7VY3 - chains L and H of the 25 polymer chains in the assembly; structure by electron microscopy, 2.63 A resolution.

== Chain L ==
Molecule: Photosynthetic reaction center L subunit
Source organism: Rhodobacter sphaeroides f. sp. denitrificans
Reference sequence: A0A7Z6QV46 (A0A7Z6QV46_CERSP); residues 1-281 here correspond to UniProt positions 2-282 (UniProt number = residue number + 1)
Sequence (281 residues; numbered 1 to 281; the number before each row is that of its first residue):
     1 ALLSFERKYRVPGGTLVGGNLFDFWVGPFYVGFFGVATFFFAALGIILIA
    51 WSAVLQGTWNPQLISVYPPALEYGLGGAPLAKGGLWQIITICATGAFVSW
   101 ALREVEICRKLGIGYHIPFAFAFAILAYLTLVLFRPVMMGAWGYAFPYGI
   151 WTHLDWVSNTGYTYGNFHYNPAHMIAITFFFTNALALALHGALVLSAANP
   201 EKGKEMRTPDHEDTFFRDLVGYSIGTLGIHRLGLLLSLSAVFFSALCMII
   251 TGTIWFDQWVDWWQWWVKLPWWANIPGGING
Ion coordination: Fe ion: H190, H230 (shared with 3 residues of chain M)
Ligand contacts:
  - bacteriochlorophyll a (BCL), molecule 1: L21, F22, F33, V36
  - bacteriochlorophyll a (BCL), molecule 2: I46, I49, F97, Y128, L131, F146, I150, W151, H153, L154, W156, V157
  - bacteriochlorophyll a (BCL), molecule 3: F97, F121, A124, I125, A127, Y128, L131, W156, V157, S158, T160, G161, Y162, N166, F167, H168, H173, A176, I177, F180, F181, V241, S244, A245, C247, M248
  - bacteriochlorophyll a (BCL), molecule 4: V157, Y162, H168, F181
  - bacteriochlorophyll a (BCL), molecule 5: H168, H173, M174, I177, T178, F181, T182, L185
  - bacteriopheophytin a (BPH), molecule 1: T38, F41, A42, G45, I46, I49, I89, C92, A93, A96, F97, W100, E104, I117, A120, F121, F123, A124, Y128, F146, Y148, G149, I150, H153, F180, S237, L238, V241
  - bacteriopheophytin a (BPH), molecule 2: F181, A184, L185, A188, L189, F216, L219, V220
  - phosphatidylethanolamine (PTY): A1, P28, F29, F39, A42, A43
  - ubiquinone-10 (U10), molecule 1: V26, F29, V31, G35, F39, W100, R103
  - ubiquinone-10 (U10), molecule 2: V36, A37, F40, F41, I91, G95
  - ubiquinone-10 (U10), molecule 3: I175, T178, F179, T182, A186, L189, H190, L193, V194, E212, D213, F216, Y222, S223, I224, G225, T226, I229, L232, L236
  - ubiquinone-10 (U10), molecule 4: T178, W263, W265, W266

== Chain H ==
Molecule: Photosynthetic reaction center subunit H
Source organism: Rhodobacter sphaeroides f. sp. denitrificans
Reference sequence: A0A7Z6QV87 (A0A7Z6QV87_CERSP); residue numbers follow UniProt; this construct covers 1-260
Sequence (260 residues; numbered 1 to 260; the number before each row is that of its first residue):
     1 MVGVTAFGNFDLASLAIYSFWIFLAGLIYYLQTENMREGYPLENEDGTPA
    51 ANQGPFPLPKPKTFILPHGRGTLTVPGPESEDRPIALARTAVSEGFPHAP
   101 TGDPMKDGVGPASWVARRDLPELDGHGHNKIKPMKAAAGFYVSAGKNPIG
   151 LPVRGCDLEIAGKVVDIWVDIPEQMARFLEVELKDGSTRLLPMQMVKVQS
   201 NRVHVNALSSDLFAGIPTIKSPTEVTLLEEDKICGYVAGGLMYAAPKRKS
   251 VVAAMLAEYA
Disordered / not traced: 247-260
Ligand contacts:
  - phosphatidylethanolamine (PTY), molecule 1: L24, L27, I28, L31, Q32, M36, Y40, Q53, G54, P55, F56
  - phosphatidylethanolamine (PTY), molecule 2: L42, N52, Q53, G54, P55, F56

== How chain L and chain H interact ==
Contacting residue pairs (65; chain L residue first):
  A1(L) - L42(H)
  A1(L) - E43(H)
  A1(L) - A50(H)  hydrophobic
  A1(L) - N52(H)
  L2(L) - L42(H)
  L2(L) - E43(H)  hydrogen bond (backbone-backbone)
  L2(L) - E45(H)
  L3(L) - G39(H)
  L3(L) - L42(H)  hydrophobic
  S4(L) - G39(H)  hydrogen bond (backbone-backbone)
  S4(L) - E43(H)
  S4(L) - E79(H)
  F5(L) - G39(H)
  R7(L) - E45(H)
  R7(L) - I85(H)
  R7(L) - L87(H)
  K8(L) - I85(H)
  K8(L) - L87(H)
  K8(L) - V109(H)
  K8(L) - G110(H)  hydrogen bond (backbone-backbone)
  K8(L) - S113(H)
  K8(L) - W114(H)
  Y9(L) - G110(H)
  Y9(L) - S113(H)
  R10(L) - G95(H)
  R10(L) - P97(H)
  R10(L) - H98(H)  hydrogen bond (backbone-backbone)
  V11(L) - L87(H)  hydrophobic
  V11(L) - P97(H)
  V11(L) - H98(H)
  V11(L) - G110(H)
  V11(L) - P111(H)
  V11(L) - M242(H)  hydrophobic
  V11(L) - Y243(H)
  P12(L) - P97(H)
  P12(L) - H98(H)
  P12(L) - M242(H)
  G14(L) - M242(H)
  D23(L) - P97(H)
  F24(L) - G95(H)
  F24(L) - F96(H)  hydrophobic
  W25(L) - G95(H)  hydrogen bond (backbone-backbone)
  W25(L) - F96(H)
  W25(L) - P97(H)
  R109(L) - M242(H)
  K110(L) - P111(H)
  G112(L) - P111(H)
  G112(L) - A238(H)
  A198(L) - F64(H)
  N199(L) - K62(H)  hydrogen bond
  G203(L) - I65(H)
  K204(L) - I65(H)
  E205(L) - I65(H)
  E205(L) - L66(H)
  E205(L) - P67(H)
  M206(L) - F64(H)  hydrophobic
  M206(L) - I65(H)  hydrogen bond (backbone-backbone)
  M206(L) - P67(H)
  T208(L) - G125(H)
  P209(L) - K130(H)
  P209(L) - E173(H)
  D210(L) - D124(H)
  D210(L) - G125(H)  hydrogen bond (side chain-backbone)
  D210(L) - P172(H)
  T226(L) - E173(H)  hydrogen bond
Also at the interface, not in a pair above, chain L (32 interface residues in all): G13, L111, D213, L227
Also at the interface, not in a pair above, chain H (41 interface residues in all): E38, Y40, P41, H68, R83, A99, P100, V115, H126, M175

== Summary ==
32 residues of chain L and 41 residues of chain H are in contact, with 9 hydrogen bonds. Polar pairs include
N199(L)-K62(H), D210(L)-G125(H) and T226(L)-E173(H). One phosphatidylethanolamine molecule is bound between
chain L and chain H.
Here chain L is Photosynthetic reaction center L subunit and chain H is Photosynthetic reaction center subunit
H, both from Rhodobacter sphaeroides f. sp. denitrificans. Entry 7VY3 (Structure of photosynthetic LH1-rc
super-complex of rhodobacter sphaeroides lacking protein-U) was determined by electron microscopy together
with 7VY2 from the same study.
